1W1M - chains A and B; structure by X-ray diffraction, 3.00 A resolution.

== Chain A (and B) ==
Name: Vanillyl-alcohol oxidase
Source organism: Penicillium simplicissimum
Notes: EC 1.1.3.13; chain B of this document is another copy of the same molecule, construct and numbering; everything in this record applies to it too
Reference sequence: P56216 (VAOX_PENSI); residue numbers follow UniProt; this construct covers 1-560
Chain sequence (560 residues; each row starts with the number of its first residue):
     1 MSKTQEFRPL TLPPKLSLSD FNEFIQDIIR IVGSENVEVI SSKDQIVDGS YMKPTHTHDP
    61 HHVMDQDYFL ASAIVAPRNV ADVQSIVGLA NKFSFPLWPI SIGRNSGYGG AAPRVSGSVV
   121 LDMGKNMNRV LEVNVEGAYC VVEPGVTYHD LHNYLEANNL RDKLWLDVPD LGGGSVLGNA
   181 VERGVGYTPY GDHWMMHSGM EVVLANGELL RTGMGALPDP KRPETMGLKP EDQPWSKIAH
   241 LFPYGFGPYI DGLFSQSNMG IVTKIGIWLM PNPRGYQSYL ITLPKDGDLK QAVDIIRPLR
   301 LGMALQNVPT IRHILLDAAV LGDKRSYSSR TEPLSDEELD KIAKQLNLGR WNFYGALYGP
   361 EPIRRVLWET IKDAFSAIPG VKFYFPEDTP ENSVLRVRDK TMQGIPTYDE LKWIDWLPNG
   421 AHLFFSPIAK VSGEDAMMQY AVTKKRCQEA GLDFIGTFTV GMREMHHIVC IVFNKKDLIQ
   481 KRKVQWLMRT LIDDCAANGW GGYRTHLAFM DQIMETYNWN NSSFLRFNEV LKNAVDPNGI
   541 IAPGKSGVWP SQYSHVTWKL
Disordered / not traced: 1-5, 42-46
Construct notes: engineered mutation Gly502 (Glu in P56216)
Curated features (UniProtKB/Swiss-Prot):
  - active site: Tyr108, Tyr503, Arg504
  - site: Asp170 (Important for the catalytic mechanism)
  - modified residue: His422 (Tele-8alpha-FAD histidine)
Glycans and other covalent adducts: flavin-adenine dinucleotide (FAD) linked to His422
Ligand contacts:
  - Isoeugenol (EUG; 2-methoxy-4-[(1E)-prop-1-en-1-yl]phenol): Tyr108, Asp170, Val185, Tyr187, Phe424, Thr457, Thr459, His466, Ile468, Cys470, Tyr503, Arg504
  - FAD (flavin-adenine dinucleotide): Trp98, Pro99, Ile100, Ser101, Ile102, Gly103, Arg104, Asn105, Ser106, Pro144, Pro169, Asp170, Leu171, Gly174, Ser175, Leu177, Gly178, Asn179, Val181, Glu182, Gly184, Val185, Tyr187, Gly260, Ile261, Val262, Leu411, Trp413, Ile414, Phe424, Tyr503, Arg504, Lys545
Reported in the primary citation:
  - mutagenesis - E502G (40-fold): increased catalytic activity on creosol
  - catalytic residues: Tyr108, Tyr503, Arg504 (citing earlier work)
  - catalytic residues: Asp192, Glu464, His466 (proposed by the authors, not directly observed)

== Interface between chain A and chain B ==
Pairs across the interface (171; chain A residue first):
  Val135(A) - Arg297(B)  hydrogen bond (backbone-side chain)
  Glu136(A) - Arg297(B)  hydrogen bond (backbone-side chain)
  Glu136(A) - Lys430(B)  salt bridge
  Gly137(A) - Arg463(B)  hydrogen bond (backbone-side chain)
  Ala138(A) - Leu301(B)  hydrophobic
  Ala138(A) - Arg463(B)  hydrogen bond (backbone-side chain)
  Arg183(A) - Tyr244(B)
  Arg183(A) - Gly245(B)  hydrogen bond (side chain-backbone)
  Arg183(A) - Phe246(B)
  Arg183(A) - Gly247(B)  hydrogen bond (side chain-backbone)
  Tyr190(A) - Arg463(B)  hydrogen bond
  Asp192(A) - Tyr244(B)  hydrogen bond
  Trp194(A) - Tyr244(B)
  Met195(A) - Met195(B)  hydrophobic
  Met195(A) - Tyr244(B)
  Leu204(A) - Phe527(B)  hydrophobic
  Leu209(A) - Trp519(B)
  Leu209(A) - Asn520(B)
  Leu209(A) - Ser523(B)  hydrogen bond (backbone-side chain)
  Leu210(A) - Trp519(B)
  Leu210(A) - Ser523(B)
  Leu210(A) - Phe527(B)  hydrophobic
  Arg211(A) - Trp519(B)
  Met214(A) - Gly501(B)
  Met214(A) - Tyr517(B)
  Ala216(A) - Tyr517(B)
  Ala216(A) - Asn518(B)
  Ala216(A) - Trp519(B)  hydrogen bond (backbone-backbone)
  Leu217(A) - Gly499(B)
  Leu217(A) - Trp500(B)
  Leu217(A) - Thr516(B)
  Leu217(A) - Tyr517(B)
  Pro218(A) - Trp519(B)
  Pro220(A) - Ala496(B)
  Pro220(A) - Ala497(B)
  Pro220(A) - Gly499(B)
  Pro230(A) - Trp519(B)
  Pro230(A) - Asn520(B)
  Gln233(A) - Trp519(B)
  Lys237(A) - Asp435(B)  salt bridge
  Lys237(A) - Met438(B)
  Lys237(A) - Asn498(B)  hydrogen bond (side chain-backbone)
  Lys237(A) - Gly499(B)
  Lys237(A) - Trp500(B)
  Ile238(A) - Ile428(B)
  Ile238(A) - Ala429(B)
  Ile238(A) - Lys430(B)
  Ile238(A) - Gly499(B)
  Leu241(A) - Lys430(B)
  Leu241(A) - Arg463(B)
  Leu241(A) - Glu464(B)
  Phe242(A) - Glu464(B)
  Phe242(A) - His466(B)
  Tyr244(A) - Arg183(B)
  Tyr244(A) - Asp192(B)  hydrogen bond
  Tyr244(A) - Trp194(B)
  Tyr244(A) - Met195(B)
  Gly245(A) - Arg183(B)
  Phe246(A) - Arg183(B)
  Phe246(A) - Gln256(B)
  Phe246(A) - Gly502(B)
  Phe246(A) - Tyr503(B)
  Phe246(A) - Arg504(B)
  Phe246(A) - Thr505(B)
  Phe246(A) - Ile513(B)  hydrophobic
  Phe246(A) - Met514(B)  hydrophobic
  Phe246(A) - Tyr517(B)  hydrophobic
  Phe246(A) - Phe524(B)
  Phe246(A) - Ser546(B)
  Gly247(A) - Arg183(B)  hydrogen bond (backbone-side chain)
  Gly247(A) - Ser255(B)
  Gly247(A) - Gln256(B)  hydrogen bond (backbone-side chain)
  Pro248(A) - Gly252(B)
  Pro248(A) - Leu253(B)
  Pro248(A) - Ser255(B)
  Pro248(A) - Gln256(B)
  Pro248(A) - Ser257(B)
  Pro248(A) - Phe524(B)
  Pro248(A) - Asn528(B)
  Tyr249(A) - Arg183(B)
  Tyr249(A) - Gly252(B)  hydrogen bond (backbone-backbone)
  Tyr249(A) - Leu253(B)
  Tyr249(A) - Ser255(B)
  Ile250(A) - Leu253(B)  hydrophobic
  Ile250(A) - Phe524(B)  hydrophobic
  Ile250(A) - Phe527(B)  hydrophobic
  Ile250(A) - Asn528(B)
  Gly252(A) - Tyr249(B)
  Leu253(A) - Tyr249(B)
  Leu253(A) - Ile250(B)  hydrophobic
  Ser255(A) - Gly247(B)
  Ser255(A) - Pro248(B)
  Gln256(A) - Phe246(B)
  Gln256(A) - Gly247(B)
  Gln256(A) - Pro248(B)
  Ser257(A) - Pro248(B)
  Trp268(A) - Arg463(B)
  Leu269(A) - Arg463(B)  hydrogen bond (backbone-side chain)
  Met270(A) - Met303(B)  hydrophobic
  Arg297(A) - Val135(B)
  Arg297(A) - Glu136(B)  hydrogen bond (side chain-backbone)
  Leu301(A) - Ala138(B)  hydrophobic
  Leu301(A) - Tyr190(B)
  Leu301(A) - Pro271(B)
  Met303(A) - Met270(B)  hydrophobic
  Ile428(A) - Met214(B)  hydrophobic
  Ile428(A) - Ile238(B)  hydrophobic
  Ile428(A) - Phe242(B)  hydrophobic
  Ala429(A) - Ile238(B)
  Lys430(A) - Glu136(B)  salt bridge
  Lys430(A) - Ile238(B)
  Lys430(A) - Leu241(B)
  Ser432(A) - Glu136(B)
  Asp435(A) - Lys237(B)  salt bridge
  Met438(A) - Lys237(B)
  Arg463(A) - Gly137(B)  hydrogen bond (side chain-backbone)
  Arg463(A) - Ala138(B)  hydrogen bond (side chain-backbone)
  Arg463(A) - Tyr190(B)  hydrogen bond
  Arg463(A) - Leu241(B)
  Arg463(A) - Trp268(B)
  Arg463(A) - Leu269(B)  hydrogen bond (side chain-backbone)
  Glu464(A) - Leu241(B)
  Glu464(A) - Phe242(B)
  His466(A) - Phe242(B)
  Ala497(A) - Pro220(B)
  Asn498(A) - Pro220(B)
  Asn498(A) - Lys237(B)  hydrogen bond (backbone-side chain)
  Gly499(A) - Pro220(B)
  Gly499(A) - Lys237(B)
  Gly499(A) - Ile238(B)
  Gly501(A) - Leu217(B)
  Gly502(A) - Phe246(B)
  Tyr503(A) - Gly245(B)
  Thr505(A) - Phe246(B)
  Ile513(A) - Phe246(B)  hydrophobic
  Met514(A) - Phe246(B)  hydrophobic
  Thr516(A) - Leu217(B)
  Thr516(A) - Pro218(B)
  Tyr517(A) - Met214(B)  hydrogen bond
  Tyr517(A) - Ala216(B)
  Tyr517(A) - Leu217(B)  hydrophobic
  Tyr517(A) - Phe246(B)  hydrophobic
  Asn518(A) - Ala216(B)
  Asn518(A) - Pro218(B)
  Trp519(A) - Leu209(B)
  Trp519(A) - Leu210(B)
  Trp519(A) - Arg211(B)
  Trp519(A) - Gly215(B)
  Trp519(A) - Ala216(B)  hydrogen bond (backbone-backbone)
  Trp519(A) - Pro230(B)
  Trp519(A) - Gln233(B)  hydrogen bond
  Asn520(A) - Leu209(B)
  Ser523(A) - Leu209(B)  hydrogen bond (side chain-backbone)
  Ser523(A) - Leu210(B)
  Phe524(A) - Phe246(B)
  Phe524(A) - Pro248(B)
  Phe524(A) - Ile250(B)  hydrophobic
  Phe527(A) - Leu210(B)  hydrophobic
  Phe527(A) - Ile250(B)  hydrophobic
  Phe527(A) - Phe254(B)  hydrophobic
  Phe527(A) - Val535(B)  hydrophobic
  Asn528(A) - Pro248(B)
  Asn528(A) - Ile250(B)
  Val530(A) - Ala534(B)
  Leu531(A) - Leu253(B)  hydrophobic
  Leu531(A) - Leu531(B)  hydrophobic
  Leu531(A) - Val535(B)  hydrophobic
  Ala534(A) - Ala534(B)  hydrophobic
  Val535(A) - Leu531(B)  hydrophobic
  Ser546(A) - Phe246(B)
  Ser546(A) - Gly247(B)
Other interface residues (no listed pair), chain A (90 interface residues in all): Tyr139, Gly215, Ser236, His240, Phe254, Met259, Pro271, Pro362, Ile363, Val366, Leu367, Ala496, Trp500, Arg504, Met510, Val548
Other interface residues (no listed pair), chain B (90 interface residues in all): Tyr139, Glu201, Leu204, Gly213, Ser236, Pro362, Ile363, Val366, Leu367, Ser432, Met462, Met510, Val530

== Overview ==
The chain A/chain B interface involves 90 residues from each chain, with 26 hydrogen bonds and 4 salt bridges.
Polar pairs include Glu136(A)-Lys430(B), Lys237(A)-Asp435(B) and Val135(A)-Arg297(B). Ligands of chain A:
Isoeugenol. Covalently linked flavin-adenine dinucleotide: at His422(A). The paper reports catalytic residues
Tyr108(A), Tyr503(A) and Arg504(A) among others; E502G of chain A increases catalytic activity on creosol.
Chain A and chain B are both Vanillyl-alcohol oxidase (Penicillium simplicissimum); the structure, STRUCTURE
OF THE OCTAMERIC FLAVOENZYME VANILLYL-ALCOHOL OXIDASE: Glu502Gly Mutant, was determined by X-ray diffraction
(same publication as 1W1J, 1W1K and 1W1L).
